1YFN - chains A and E of the 4 polymer chains in the assembly; structure by X-ray diffraction, 1.80 A resolution.

== Chain A ==
Name: Stringent starvation protein B
Organism: Escherichia coli
Notes: fragment: SspB peptide-binding domain
UniProtKB: P0AFZ3 (SSPB_ECOLI); residues 1-118 here = UniProt positions 1-118
Sequence (118 residues; row label = number of the first residue in the row):
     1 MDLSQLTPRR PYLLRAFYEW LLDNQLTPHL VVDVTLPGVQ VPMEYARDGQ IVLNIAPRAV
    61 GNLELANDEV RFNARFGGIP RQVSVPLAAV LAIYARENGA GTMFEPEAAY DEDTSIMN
Not modelled in the structure: 1-2, 112-118

== Chain E ==
Name: Sigma-E factor negative regulatory protein
Notes: fragment: RseA N-terminal fragment
UniProtKB: P38106 (RSEA_ECOLI); aligned to UniProt positions 77-99 over residues 1-23 (the alignment contains insertions or deletions, so no single offset holds)
Sequence (32 residues; each row starts with the number of its first residue):
     1 EAQPAPHQWQ KMPFWQKVRP WAAQLTQMGV AA
Not modelled in the structure: 19-32

== Interface between chain A and chain E ==
Pairs across the interface (35):
  His29(A) with Met12(E); Phe14(E)
  Val31(A) with Val18(E), hydrophobic
  Tyr45(A) with Pro4(E); Ala5(E), hydrophobic; Pro6(E); Trp9(E)
  Arg47(A) with Pro6(E); Gln10(E)
  Gln50(A) with Trp9(E); Trp15(E); Val18(E)
  Ile51(A) with Trp9(E), hydrophobic
  Val52(A) with Pro4(E); Trp9(E), hydrophobic; Phe14(E), hydrophobic
  Leu53(A) with Gln3(E)
  Asn54(A) with Glu1(E); Gln3(E), hydrogen bond (backbone-side chain)
  Arg58(A) with Glu1(E), hydrogen bond (backbone-backbone)
  Ala59(A) with Glu1(E); Gln3(E), hydrogen bond (backbone-side chain)
  Val60(A) with Gln3(E)
  Ala74(A) with Gln3(E)
  Arg75(A) with Ala2(E); Gln3(E), hydrogen bond (backbone-backbone)
  Phe76(A) with Gln3(E)
  Tyr94(A) with Phe14(E), hydrophobic; Lys17(E)
  Ala95(A) with Phe14(E)
  Arg96(A) with Glu1(E), salt bridge; Met12(E); Pro13(E); Phe14(E)
  Gly99(A) with Lys17(E), hydrogen bond (backbone-side chain)
Interface residues without a listed pair, chain A (21 interface residues in all): Glu97, Asn98

== In short ==
Chain A and chain E form an interface of 21 and 14 residues respectively, with 5 hydrogen bonds and 1 salt
bridge. Polar pairs include Arg96(A)-Glu1(E), Asn54(A)-Gln3(E) and Ala59(A)-Gln3(E).
Here chain A is Stringent starvation protein B (Escherichia coli) and chain E is Sigma-E factor negative
regulatory protein. Entry 1YFN (Versatile modes of peptide recognition by the AAA+ adaptor protein SspB- the
crystal structure of a ...) was determined by X-ray diffraction.
